4EY1 - chains A and B of the 4 polymer chains in the assembly; structure by X-ray diffraction, 1.47 A resolution.

== Chain A ==
Protein: Insulin A chain
Source organism: Homo sapiens
Reference sequence: P01308 (INS_HUMAN); residues 1-21 here correspond to UniProt positions 90-110 (UniProt number = residue number + 89)
Amino-acid sequence (21 residues; each row starts with the number of its first residue):
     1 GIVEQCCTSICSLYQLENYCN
Disulfides: C6-C11

== Chain B ==
Protein: Insulin B chain
Source organism: Homo sapiens
Reference sequence: P01308 (INS_HUMAN); residues 1-30 here correspond to UniProt positions 25-54 (UniProt number = residue number + 24)
Amino-acid sequence (30 residues; numbered 1 to 30; the number before each row is that of its first residue):
     1 FVNQHLCGSHLVEALYLVCGERGFFYTPKT
Metal / ion sites: Zn2+ near H10 (its only coordinating residue here)

== How chain A and chain B interact ==
Inter-chain disulfides: C7(A)-C7(B), C20(A)-C19(B)
Residue-residue contacts (47; chain A residue first):
  G1(A) with T30(B)
  I2(A) with L11(B), hydrophobic; L15(B), hydrophobic; Y26(B), hydrophobic
  V3(A) with Y26(B); P28(B), hydrophobic
  E4(A) with T30(B)
  C6(A) with Q4(B); H5(B); L6(B), hydrogen bond (backbone-backbone); L11(B), hydrophobic
  C7(A) with H5(B); L6(B), hydrogen bond (backbone-backbone); C7(B), disulfide
  T8(A) with H5(B), hydrogen bond (backbone-side chain)
  S9(A) with H5(B)
  I10(A) with N3(B); Q4(B); H5(B)
  C11(A) with V2(B); N3(B); Q4(B), hydrogen bond (backbone-backbone)
  S12(A) with V2(B); N3(B), hydrogen bond (backbone-side chain)
  L13(A) with F1(B), hydrophobic; V2(B); V18(B), hydrophobic
  Y14(A) with F1(B)
  L16(A) with L6(B), hydrophobic; L11(B), hydrophobic; A14(B), hydrophobic; L15(B); V18(B), hydrophobic
  E17(A) with V18(B); R22(B), salt bridge
  Y19(A) with L15(B), hydrophobic; F24(B); F25(B), hydrogen bond (backbone-backbone)
  C20(A) with C19(B), disulfide; R22(B); G23(B); F24(B), hydrophobic; F25(B)
  N21(A) with R22(B), hydrogen bond (backbone-side chain); G23(B), hydrogen bond (backbone-backbone); F24(B), hydrogen bond (side chain-backbone); F25(B)
Also at the interface, not in a pair above, chain A (19 interface residues in all): N18
Also at the interface, not in a pair above, chain B (20 interface residues in all): T27

== Summary ==
19 residues of chain A and 20 residues of chain B are in contact; the contacts include 2 disulfide bonds, 9
hydrogen bonds and 1 salt bridge. Polar contacts include E17(A)-R22(B), T8(A)-H5(B) and S12(A)-N3(B).
Chain A is Insulin A chain and chain B is Insulin B chain, both from Homo sapiens; the structure, Human
Insulin, was determined by X-ray diffraction, deposited together with 4EWW, 4EWX, 4EWZ, 4EX0, 4EX1, 4EXX and
17 further entries.
